Entry 2NRM (X-ray diffraction, 1.09 A resolution); this record covers chain A.

# Chain A
Molecule: Myoglobin
Source organism: Thunnus atlanticus
Sequence (147 residues; numbered 1 to 147; the number before each row is that of its first residue):
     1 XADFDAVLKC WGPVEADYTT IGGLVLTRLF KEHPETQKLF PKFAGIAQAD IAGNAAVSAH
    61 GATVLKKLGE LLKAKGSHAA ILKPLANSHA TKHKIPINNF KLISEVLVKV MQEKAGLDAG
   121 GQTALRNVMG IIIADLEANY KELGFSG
Modified residues: ACE (acetyl group) at position 1; C10 (s-nitroso-cysteine; SNC)
Ion coordination: heme Fe near H89 (its only coordinating residue here)
Small-molecule neighbours: heme (HEM): T36, L39, F40, K42, H60, T63, V64, K67, L68, L85, S88, H89, H93, I95, N99, F100, I103, M129, I132

# Summary
Chain A binds heme.
Chain A is Myoglobin (Thunnus atlanticus); the structure, S-nitrosylated blackfin tuna myoglobin, was
determined by X-ray diffraction (same publication as 2NRL and 2NX0).
